PDB entry 4Q2X | X-ray diffraction, 2.80 A resolution | chain A

== Chain A ==
Protein: Arginine--tRNA ligase, cytoplasmic
Organism: Homo sapiens
Notes: EC 6.1.1.19
UniProtKB: P54136 (SYRC_HUMAN); residues 1-588 here = UniProt positions 1-588
Chain sequence (607 residues; numbered -18 to 588; the number before each row is that of its first residue; numbers below 1 keep their minus sign (His-18 is residue -18)):
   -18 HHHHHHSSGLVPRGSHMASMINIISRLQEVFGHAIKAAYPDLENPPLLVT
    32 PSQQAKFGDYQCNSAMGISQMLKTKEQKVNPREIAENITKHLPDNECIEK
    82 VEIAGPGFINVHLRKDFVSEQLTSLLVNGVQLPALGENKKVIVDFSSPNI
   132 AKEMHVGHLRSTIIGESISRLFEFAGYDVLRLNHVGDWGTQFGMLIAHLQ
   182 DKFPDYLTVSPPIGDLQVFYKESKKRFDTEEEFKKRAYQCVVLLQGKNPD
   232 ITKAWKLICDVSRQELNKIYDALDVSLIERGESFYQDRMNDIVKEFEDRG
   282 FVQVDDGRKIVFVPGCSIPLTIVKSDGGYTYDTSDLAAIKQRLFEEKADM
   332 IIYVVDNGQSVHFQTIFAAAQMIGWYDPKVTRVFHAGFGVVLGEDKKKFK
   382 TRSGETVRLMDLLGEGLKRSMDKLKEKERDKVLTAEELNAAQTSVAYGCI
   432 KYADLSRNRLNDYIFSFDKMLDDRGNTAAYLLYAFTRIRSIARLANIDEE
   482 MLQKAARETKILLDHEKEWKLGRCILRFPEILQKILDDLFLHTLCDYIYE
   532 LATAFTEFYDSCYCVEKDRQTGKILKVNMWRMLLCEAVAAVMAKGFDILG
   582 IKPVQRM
Not modelled in the structure: -18 to -2, 383-386, 547-548, 552-553
Differences from the reference sequence: expression tag (-18 to 0); engineered mutation Arg438 (His in P54136)
Residues lining bound ligands: L-canavanine (GGB): Asp125, Ser128, Pro129, Asn130, His139, His165, Gly167, Tyr312, Asp316, Tyr334, Val336, Asp337, Gln340, Phe344
Curated features (UniProtKB/Swiss-Prot):
  - modified residue: Met1 (N-acetylmethionine)
From the paper describing this entry:
  - binding site for L-canavanine: Asp125, Ser128, Asn130, His139, Tyr312, Asp316, Asp337, Gln340
  - specificity-determining residues: Asp125, Asp316 (proposed by the authors, not directly observed)
  - conformationally variable residues (side-chain flip): Asn130, Tyr312, Asp316, Gln340
  - contacts within the chain: Glu263-Ser315

== In short ==
Ligands of chain A: L-canavanine. The paper reports a binding site for L-canavanine at Asp125, Ser128 and
Asn130 among others; specificity determinants Asp125 and Asp316.
Chain A is Arginine--tRNA ligase, cytoplasmic (Homo sapiens); the structure, Crystal structure of Arginyl-tRNA
synthetase complexed with L-canavanine, was determined by X-ray diffraction together with 4Q2T and 4Q2Y from
the same study.
